Entry 4B3S (X-ray diffraction, 3.15 A resolution); this record covers chains A and J of the 23 polymer chains in the assembly.

== Chain A ==
Molecule: 16S ribosomal RNA
Organism: Thermus thermophilus HB8
Sequence (1521 nucleotides; numbered 1 to 1544 plus 21 insertion-coded residues; 44 numbers in that range are skipped by the numbering (no residue carries them; nothing is unmodelled there); the number before each row is that of its first residue; a row labelled like 189A-189L holds insertion residues (189A, then the next letters in order)):
     1 UUGUUGGAGA GUUUGAUCCU GGCUCAGGGU GAACGCUGGC GGCGUGCCUA AGACAUGCAA
    61 GUCGUGCGGG CCG
    76 CGGGGUUUU
    88 ACUCCG
    96 UGGUCAGCGG CGGACGGGUG AGUAACGCGU GGGU
  129A G
   130 ACCUACCCGG AAGAGGGGGA CAACCCGGGG AAACUCGGGC UAAUCCCCCA UGUGGACCCG
189A-189L CCCCUUGGGGUG
   190 UGUCCAAAGG GCUUU
   216 GCCCGCUUCC GGAUGGGCCC GCGUCCCAUC AGCUAGUUGG UGGGGUAAUG GCCCACCAAG
   276 GCGACGACGG GUAGCCGGUC UGAGAGGAUG GCCGGCCACA GGGGCACUGA GACACGGGCC
   336 CCACUCCUAC GGGAGGCAGC AGUUAGGAAU CUUCCGCAAU GGGCGCAAGC CUGACGGAGC
   396 GACGCCGCUU GGAGGAAGAA GCCCUUCGGG GUGUAAACUC CUGA
   441 ACCCGGGACG AAACCCCC
   460 GA
   470 CGAGGGGA
   479 CUGACGGUAC CGGGGUAA
   498 UAGCGCCGGC CAACUCCGUG CCAGCAGCCG CGGUAAUACG GAGGGCGCGA GCGUUACCCG
   558 GAUUCACUGG GCGUAAAGGG CGUGUAGGCG GCCUGGGGCG UCCCAUGUGA AAGACCACGG
   618 CUCAACCGUG GGGGAGCGUG GGAUACGCUC AGGCUAGACG GUGGGAGAGG GUGGUGGAAU
   678 UCCCGGAGUA GCGGUGAAAU GCGCAGAUAC CGGGAGGAAC GCCGAUGGCG AAGGCAGCCA
   738 CCUGGUCCAC CCGUGACGCU GAGGCGCGAA AGCGUGGGGA GCAAACCGGA UUAGAUACCC
   798 GGGUAGUCCA CGCCCUAAAC GAUGCGCGCU AGGUCUCUGG GUCU
   848 CCUGGGGGCC GAAGCUAACG CGUUAAGCGC GCCGCCUGGG GAGUACGGCC GCAAGGCUGA
   908 AACUCAAAGG AAUUGACGGG GGCCCGCACA AGCGGUGGAG CAUGUGGUUU AAUUCGAAGC
   968 AACGCGAAGA ACCUUACCAG GCCUUGACAU GCUA
 1001A G
  1002 GGAACCCGGG UGAAAGCCUG GGGUGCCCC
1030A-1030D GCGA
  1031 GGGGAGCCCU AGCACAGGUG CUGCAUGGCC GUCGUCAGCU CGUGCCGUGA GGUGUUGGGU
  1091 UAAGUCCCGC AACGAGCGCA ACCCCCGCCG UUAGUUGCCA GCGGUUCGGC CGGGCACUCU
  1151 AACGGGACUG CCCGCG
  1168 AAAGCGGGAG GAAGGAGGGG ACGACGUCUG GUCAGCAUGG CCCUUACGGC CUGGGCGACA
  1228 CACGUGCUAC AAUGCCCACU ACAAAGCGAU GCCACCCGGC AACGGGGAGC UAAUCGCAAA
  1288 AAGGUGGGCC CAGUUCGGAU UGGGGUCUGC AACCCGACCC CAUGAAGCCG GAAUCGCUAG
  1348 UAAUCGCGGA UCAGCC
 1363A A
  1364 UGCCGCGGUG AAUACGUUCC CGGGCCUUGU ACACACCGCC CGUCACGCCA UGGGAGCGGG
  1424 CUCUACCCGA AGUCGCCGG
1442A-1442B GA
  1443 GCCUA
  1452 C
  1456 GGGCAGGCGC CGAGGGUAGG GCCCGUGACU GGGGCGAAGU CGUAACAAGG UAGCUGUACC
  1516 GGAAGGUGCG GCUGGAUCAC CUCCUUUCU
Disordered / not traced: 1-4, 1534-1540
Bound ions: Mg2+ site 1: U12, G22; Mg2+ site 2: U12, C526, G527, A914; Mg2+ site 3: G15, U920; Mg2+ site 4 near G21 (its only coordinating residue here); Mg2+ site 5: C48, G115; Mg2+ site 6 near A53 (its only coordinating residue here); Mg2+ site 7: C58, U387; Mg2+ site 8: A59, U387; Mg2+ site 9: G61, U62, G105; Mg2+ site 10: G69, G70, U99; Mg2+ site 11: A116, G117, G289; Mg2+ site 12: C121, G124, U125, G236; 100 more Mg2+ sites not listed; 12 more K+ sites not listed
Ligand contacts: RPO ((1R,2R,3S,4R,6S)-4,6-diamino-2-{[3-O-(2,6-diamino-2,6-dideoxy-beta-L-idopyranosyl)-beta-D-ribofuranosyl]oxy}-3-hydroxycyclohexyl 2-amino-4-O-benzyl-2-deoxy-alpha-D-glucopyranoside): G1405, U1406, C1407, A1408, C1409, G1489, C1490, G1491, A1492, A1493, G1494, U1495, C1496
What the authors report for this chain:
  - mutagenesis - A1408G, G1491C: decreased binding to RPO
  - binding site for RPO: A1408, A1492

== Chain J ==
Name: 30S ribosomal protein S10
Organism: Thermus thermophilus HB8
UniProtKB: Q5SHN7 (RS10_THET8); residues 0-103 here correspond to UniProt positions 2-105 (UniProt number = residue number + 2)
Sequence (104 residues; row label = number of the first residue in the row; numbering starts at 0):
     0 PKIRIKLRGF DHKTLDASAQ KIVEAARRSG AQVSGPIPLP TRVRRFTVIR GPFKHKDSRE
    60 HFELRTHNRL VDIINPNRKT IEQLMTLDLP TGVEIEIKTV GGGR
Disordered / not traced: 0, 100-103
Bound ions: Mg2+: Lys-55 (shared with C972(A) of chain A)

== How chain A and chain J interact ==
Pairs across the interface (75):
  G963(A) / Phe-52(J)  sugar contact
  A964(A) / Phe-52(J)  sugar contact
  A964(A) / Lys-53(J)  hydrogen bond to the sugar
  A965(A) / Lys-53(J)  salt bridge to the phosphate
  C972(A) / Lys-53(J)  sugar contact
  C972(A) / His-54(J)  sugar contact
  C972(A) / Lys-55(J)  salt bridge to the phosphate
  G973(A) / Pro-51(J)  sugar contact
  G973(A) / Phe-52(J)  base contact
  G973(A) / Lys-53(J)  hydrogen bond to the sugar
  G973(A) / Lys-55(J)  phosphate contact
  A975(A) / Thr-46(J)  base contact
  A975(A) / Arg-58(J)  base contact
  G1058(A) / Pro-51(J)  base contact
  C1059(A) / Arg-49(J)  hydrogen bond to the sugar
  C1059(A) / Gly-50(J)  sugar contact
  C1059(A) / Pro-51(J)  base contact
  C1060(A) / Arg-49(J)  sugar contact
  C1060(A) / Gly-50(J)  sugar contact
  C1060(A) / His-54(J)  hydrogen bond to the base
  C1060(A) / Ser-57(J)  hydrogen bond to the phosphate
  G1061(A) / His-54(J)  hydrogen bond to the sugar
  G1061(A) / Ser-57(J)  hydrogen bond to the phosphate
  A1123(A) / Ser-33(J)  sugar contact
  A1123(A) / Gly-34(J)  phosphate contact
  A1123(A) / Pro-35(J)  hydrogen bond to the sugar
  A1123(A) / Ile-36(J)  sugar contact
  A1123(A) / Pro-37(J)  base contact
  G1124(A) / Ser-33(J)  phosphate contact
  G1124(A) / Gly-34(J)  phosphate contact
  G1124(A) / Ile-36(J)  phosphate contact
  U1125(A) / Arg-3(J)  hydrogen bond to the base
  U1125(A) / Ser-33(J)  hydrogen bond to the phosphate
  U1125(A) / Ile-36(J)  phosphate contact
  U1125(A) / Asp-71(J)  base contact
  U1126(A) / Ile-36(J)  base contact
  U1150(A) / Pro-37(J)  base contact
  U1150(A) / Leu-38(J)  hydrogen bond to the sugar
  U1150(A) / Pro-39(J)  sugar contact
  A1151(A) / Pro-37(J)  sugar contact
  A1151(A) / Leu-38(J)  sugar contact
  A1151(A) / Pro-39(J)  phosphate contact
  A1151(A) / Thr-40(J)  hydrogen bond to the phosphate
  A1151(A) / Arg-68(J)  hydrogen bond to the phosphate
  A1152(A) / His-11(J)  hydrogen bond to the phosphate
  A1152(A) / Asp-15(J)  sugar contact
  A1152(A) / His-66(J)  salt bridge to the phosphate
  A1152(A) / Arg-68(J)  salt bridge to the phosphate
  C1153(A) / His-11(J)  salt bridge to the phosphate
  A1188(A) / Arg-49(J)  phosphate contact
  C1189(A) / Arg-49(J)  salt bridge to the phosphate
  G1197(A) / His-54(J)  hydrogen bond to the base
  G1198(A) / Pro-51(J)  base contact
  G1198(A) / Phe-52(J)  sugar contact
  G1198(A) / Lys-53(J)  sugar contact
  U1199(A) / Phe-52(J)  sugar contact
  G1202(A) / Pro-51(J)  base contact
  G1253(A) / Val-42(J)  phosphate contact
  C1254(A) / Arg-41(J)  base contact
  C1254(A) / Val-42(J)  phosphate contact
  C1254(A) / Arg-43(J)  phosphate contact
  G1255(A) / Arg-41(J)  hydrogen bond to the base
  G1255(A) / Arg-43(J)  salt bridge to the phosphate
  U1278(A) / Arg-7(J)  hydrogen bond to the sugar
  A1279(A) / Arg-7(J)  salt bridge to the phosphate
  A1279(A) / Arg-41(J)  base contact
  A1280(A) / Lys-5(J)  salt bridge to the phosphate
  A1280(A) / Leu-38(J)  base contact
  A1280(A) / Pro-39(J)  sugar contact
  U1281(A) / Arg-3(J)  base contact
  C1366(A) / Arg-58(J)  hydrogen bond to the sugar
  C1367(A) / Thr-46(J)  sugar contact
  C1367(A) / Arg-58(J)  salt bridge to the phosphate
  C1367(A) / His-60(J)  hydrogen bond to the phosphate
  G1368(A) / His-60(J)  salt bridge to the phosphate
Other interface residues (no listed pair), chain A (35 interface residues in all): A969
Other interface residues (no listed pair), chain J (34 interface residues in all): Arg-26, Val-32, Arg-44, Glu-59

== Summary ==
The interface between chain A and chain J involves 35 residues on one side and 34 on the other, with 19
hydrogen bonds and 11 salt bridges. Polar pairs include C1060(A)/His-54(J), U1125(A)/Arg-3(J) and
G1197(A)/His-54(J). From the paper: a binding site for RPO at A1408(A) and A1492(A); A1408G and G1491C of
chain A reduce binding to RPO.
Chain A is 16S ribosomal RNA and chain J is 30S ribosomal protein S10, both from Thermus thermophilus HB8; the
structure, Crystal structure of the 30S ribosome in complex with compound 37, was determined by X-ray
diffraction, deposited together with 4B3M, 4B3R and 4B3T.
